PDB entry 7MKE | electron microscopy, 3.70 A resolution | chains I and J of the 8 polymer chains in the assembly

# Chain I
Protein: DNA-directed RNA polymerase subunit beta
Organism: Escherichia coli
Notes: EC 2.7.7.6
UniProt: P0A8V4 (RPOB_ECO57); numbering as in UniProt (aligned over 1-1342)
Amino-acid sequence (1342 residues; numbered 1 to 1342; the number before each row is that of its first residue):
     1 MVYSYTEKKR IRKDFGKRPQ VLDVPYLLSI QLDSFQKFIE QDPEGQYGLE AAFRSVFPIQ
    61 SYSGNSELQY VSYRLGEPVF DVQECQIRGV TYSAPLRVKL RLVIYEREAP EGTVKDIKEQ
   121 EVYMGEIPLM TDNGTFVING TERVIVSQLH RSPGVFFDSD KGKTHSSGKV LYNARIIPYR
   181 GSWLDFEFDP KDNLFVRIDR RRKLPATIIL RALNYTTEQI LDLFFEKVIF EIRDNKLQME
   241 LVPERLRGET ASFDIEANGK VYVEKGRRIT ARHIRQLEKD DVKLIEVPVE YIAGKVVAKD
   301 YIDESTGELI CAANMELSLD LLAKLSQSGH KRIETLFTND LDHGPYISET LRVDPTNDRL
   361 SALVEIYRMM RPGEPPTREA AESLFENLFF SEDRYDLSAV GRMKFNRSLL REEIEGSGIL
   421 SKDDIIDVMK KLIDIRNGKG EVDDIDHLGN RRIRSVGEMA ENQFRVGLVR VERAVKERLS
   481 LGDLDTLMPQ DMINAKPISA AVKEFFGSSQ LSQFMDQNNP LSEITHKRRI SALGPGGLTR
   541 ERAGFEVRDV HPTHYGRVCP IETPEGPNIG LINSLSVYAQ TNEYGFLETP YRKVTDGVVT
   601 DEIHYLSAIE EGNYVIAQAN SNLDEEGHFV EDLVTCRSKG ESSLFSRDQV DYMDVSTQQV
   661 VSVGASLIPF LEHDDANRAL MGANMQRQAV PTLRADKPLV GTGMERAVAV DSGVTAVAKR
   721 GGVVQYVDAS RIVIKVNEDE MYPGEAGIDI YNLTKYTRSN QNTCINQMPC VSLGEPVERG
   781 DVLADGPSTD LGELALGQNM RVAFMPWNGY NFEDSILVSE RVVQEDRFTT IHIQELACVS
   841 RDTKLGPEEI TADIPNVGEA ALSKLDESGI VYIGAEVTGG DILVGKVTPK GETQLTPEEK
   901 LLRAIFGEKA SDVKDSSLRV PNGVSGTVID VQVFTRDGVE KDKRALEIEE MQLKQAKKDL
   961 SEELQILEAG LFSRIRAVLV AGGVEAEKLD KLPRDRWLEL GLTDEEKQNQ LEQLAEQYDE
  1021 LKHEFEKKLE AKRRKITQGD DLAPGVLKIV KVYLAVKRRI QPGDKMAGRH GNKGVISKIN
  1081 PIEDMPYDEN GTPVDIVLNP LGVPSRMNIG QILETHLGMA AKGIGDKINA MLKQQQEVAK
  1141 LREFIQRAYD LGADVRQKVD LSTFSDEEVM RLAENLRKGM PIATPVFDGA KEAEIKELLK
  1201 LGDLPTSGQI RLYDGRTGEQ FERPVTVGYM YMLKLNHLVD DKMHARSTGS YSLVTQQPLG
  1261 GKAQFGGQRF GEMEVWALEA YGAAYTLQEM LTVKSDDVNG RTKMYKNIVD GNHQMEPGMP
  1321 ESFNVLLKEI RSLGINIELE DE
Unresolved in the structure: 1, 1342
Ligand contacts:
  - chapso (1N7), molecule 1: Q46, Y47, Y179, S398, A399, V400, R452, E458, E461, E583, Y584
  - chapso (1N7), molecule 2: Q725, Y726, E962, Q965, I966, A969
UniProt features mapped onto this chain:
  - modified residue (N6-acetyllysine): K1022, K1200

# Chain J
Protein: DNA-directed RNA polymerase subunit beta'
Organism: Escherichia coli
Notes: EC 2.7.7.6
UniProt: A0A4S1NBU2 (A0A4S1NBU2_ECOLX); numbering as in UniProt (aligned over 1-1407)
Amino-acid sequence (1407 residues; row label = number of the first residue in the row):
     1 MKDLLKFLKA QTKTEEFDAI KIALASPDMI RSWSFGEVKK PETINYRTFK PERDGLFCAR
    61 IFGPVKDYEC LCGKYKRLKH RGVICEKCGV EVTQTKVRRE RMGHIELASP TAHIWFLKSL
   121 PSRIGLLLDM PLRDIERVLY FESYVVIEGG MTNLERQQIL TEEQYLDALE EFGDEFDAKM
   181 GAEAIQALLK SMDLEQECEQ LREELNETNS ETKRKKLTKR IKLLEAFVQS GNKPEWMILT
   241 VLPVLPPDLR PLVPLDGGRF ATSDLNDLYR RVINRNNRLK RLLDLAAPDI IVRNEKRMLQ
   301 EAVDALLDNG RRGRAITGSN KRPLKSLADM IKGKQGRFRQ NLLGKRVDYS GRSVITVGPY
   361 LRLHQCGLPK KMALELFKPF IYGKLELRGL ATTIKAAKKM VEREEAVVWD ILDEVIREHP
   421 VLLNRAPTLH RLGIQAFEPV LIEGKAIQLH PLVCAAYNAD FDGDQMAVHV PLTLEAQLEA
   481 RALMMSTNNI LSPANGEPII VPSQDVVLGL YYMTRDCVNA KGEGMVLTGP KEAERLYRSG
   541 LASLHARVKV RITEYEKDAN GELVAKTSLK DTTVGRAILW MIVPKGLPYS IVNQALGKKA
   601 ISKMLNTCYR ILGLKPTVIF ADQIMYTGFA YAARSGASVG IDDMVIPEKK HEIISEAEAE
   661 VAEIQEQFQS GLVTAGERYN KVIDIWAAAN DRVSKAMMDN LQTETVINRD GQEEKQVSFN
   721 SIYMMADSGA RGSAAQIRQL AGMRGLMAKP DGSIIETPIT ANFREGLNVL QYFISTHGAR
   781 KGLADTALKT ANSGYLTRRL VDVAQDLVVT EDDCGTHEGI MMTPVIEGGD VKEPLRDRVL
   841 GRVTAEDVLK PGTADILVPR NTLLHEQWCD LLEENSVDAV KVRSVVSCDT DFGVCAHCYG
   901 RDLARGHIIN KGEAIGVIAA QSIGEPGTQL TMRTFHIGGA ASRAAAESSI QVKNKGSIKL
   961 SNVKSVVNSS GKLVITSRNT ELKLIDEFGR TKESYKVPYG AVLAKGDGEQ VAGGETVANW
  1021 DPHTMPVITE VSGFVRFTDM IDGQTITRQT DELTGLSSLV VLDSAERTAG GKDLRPALKI
  1081 VDAQGNDVLI PGTDMPAQYF LPGKAIVQLE DGVQISSGDT LARIPQESGG TKDITGGLPR
  1141 VADLFEARRP KEPAILAEIS GIVSFGKETK GKRRLVITPV DGSDPYEEMI PKWRQLNVFE
  1201 GERVERGDVI SDGPEAPHDI LRLRGVHAVT RYIVNEVQDV YRLQGVKIND KHIEVIVRQM
  1261 LRKATIVNAG SSDFLEGEQV EYSRVKIANR ELEANGKVGA TYSRDLLGIT KASLATESFI
  1321 SAASFQETTR VLTEAAVAGK RDELRGLKEN VIVGRLIPAG TGYAYHQDRM RRRAAGEAPA
  1381 APQVTAEDAS ASLAELLNAG LGGSDNE
Unresolved in the structure: 1-15, 302, 932-947, 1127-1134, 1376-1407
Sequence notes: conflict V1384 (Met in A0A4S1NBU2)
Metal / ion sites: Zn2+ site 1: C70, C72, C85, C88; Mg2+: D460, D462, D464; Zn2+ site 2: C814, C888, C895, C898

# Interface between chain I and chain J
Pairs across the interface (283):
  F545(I) with K781(J); A784(J), hydrophobic
  R548(I) with R780(J)
  D549(I) with P750(J); H777(J), salt bridge
  V550(I) with H777(J)
  H551(I) with F773(J)
  P560(I) with F773(J), hydrophobic; T776(J); R780(J), hydrogen bond (backbone-side chain)
  I561(I) with Y772(J), hydrophobic; T776(J)
  T563(I) with R780(J), hydrogen bond
  G566(I) with A787(J)
  I569(I) with R780(J)
  G570(I) with R780(J)
  N573(I) with R780(J), hydrogen bond
  Q618(I) with L770(J)
  N620(I) with N768(J); V769(J)
  S642(I) with L770(J)
  T657(I) with V769(J)
  V660(I) with V769(J), hydrophobic
  E672(I) with G766(J); L767(J), hydrogen bond (backbone-backbone)
  H673(I) with F763(J); G766(J)
  D674(I) with Y772(J)
  D675(I) with R744(J), salt bridge; F763(J)
  A676(I) with Y772(J); A779(J), hydrophobic
  N677(I) with A779(J); L783(J)
  A679(I) with Y772(J)
  F804(I) with S638(J)
  M805(I) with A633(J)
  P806(I) with D505(J); A633(J); A637(J)
  W807(I) with A633(J), hydrophobic
  N808(I) with P359(J); A633(J)
  G809(I) with V357(J); P359(J); F629(J)
  Y810(I) with P359(J); Y360(J)
  F812(I) with V357(J), hydrophobic; S503(J); Q504(J), hydrogen bond (backbone-side chain); F629(J), hydrophobic
  E813(I) with D460(J); F461(J); Q504(J), hydrogen bond
  S815(I) with V357(J); F461(J)
  R841(I) with D256(J), salt bridge; G257(J)
  Q894(I) with R77(J), hydrogen bond
  L895(I) with R77(J)
  Q1061(I) with K445(J)
  P1062(I) with A446(J)
  G1063(I) with V354(J)
  K1065(I) with D462(J), hydrogen bond (side chain-backbone)
  K1073(I) with D462(J), salt bridge
  V1075(I) with I355(J); T356(J); F461(J); G463(J)
  I1076(I) with T356(J)
  P1100(I) with A637(J); V639(J), hydrophobic
  L1101(I) with Q504(J); D505(J); L508(J), hydrophobic; M725(J), hydrophobic; R731(J)
  P1104(I) with M725(J), hydrophobic; Q736(J)
  S1105(I) with R731(J), hydrogen bond; Q736(J)
  R1106(I) with R731(J)
  M1107(I) with Q739(J); F763(J)
  I1109(I) with M644(J), hydrophobic; F763(J)
  I1112(I) with V639(J)
  L1113(I) with I641(J), hydrophobic
  H1116(I) with I641(J)
  F1187(I) with Y772(J), hydrophobic
  K1191(I) with E765(J)
  E1192(I) with I641(J); R764(J), salt bridge
  S1207(I) with D642(J)
  Q1209(I) with S638(J), hydrogen bond; V639(J); G640(J), hydrogen bond (side chain-backbone)
  E1219(I) with R634(J), salt bridge
  F1221(I) with A633(J)
  E1222(I) with R634(J); S635(J); G636(J)
  R1223(I) with G636(J), hydrogen bond (side chain-backbone); A637(J); F719(J), hydrogen bond (side chain-backbone); S721(J)
  P1224(I) with S638(J)
  V1225(I) with S638(J)
  T1226(I) with S638(J); V639(J); G640(J)
  V1239(I) with K445(J)
  D1240(I) with K445(J)
  K1242(I) with R352(J); Q465(J)
  M1243(I) with R352(J); S353(J); M372(J), hydrophobic; K445(J)
  H1244(I) with G351(J); R352(J), hydrogen bond (backbone-backbone)
  A1245(I) with S350(J); G351(J); E375(J)
  R1246(I) with D348(J), salt bridge; Y349(J), hydrogen bond (backbone-backbone); S350(J), hydrogen bond (backbone-backbone)
  S1247(I) with D348(J); Y349(J); E375(J); K378(J); P379(J)
  T1248(I) with D348(J)
  Y1251(I) with D348(J), hydrogen bond
  L1253(I) with R99(J); P251(J), hydrophobic
  V1254(I) with R99(J), hydrogen bond (backbone-side chain)
  T1255(I) with R337(J); N341(J), hydrogen bond
  Q1257(I) with N341(J), hydrogen bond (side chain-backbone); K345(J)
  P1258(I) with R346(J); D348(J)
  L1259(I) with R346(J)
  F1265(I) with E375(J)
  G1267(I) with R346(J), hydrogen bond (backbone-side chain); V347(J); S350(J)
  Q1268(I) with R346(J); V347(J), hydrogen bond (backbone-backbone); S350(J), hydrogen bond (backbone-side chain); R352(J), hydrogen bond
  R1269(I) with R339(J); Q340(J), hydrogen bond (side chain-backbone); G344(J), hydrogen bond (side chain-backbone); R346(J)
  F1270(I) with G344(J); K345(J), hydrogen bond (backbone-backbone); V347(J), hydrophobic; H469(J)
  M1273(I) with T428(J)
  E1274(I) with N424(J), hydrogen bond; R425(J); T428(J), hydrogen bond; I434(J)
  V1275(I) with L343(J)
  W1276(I) with R798(J); V801(J), hydrophobic; V917(J); Q921(J)
  A1277(I) with Q921(J)
  L1278(I) with M484(J), hydrophobic
  E1279(I) with Q805(J), hydrogen bond; A914(J); L1347(J); V1351(J); I1357(J)
  A1280(I) with R431(J); I918(J); Q921(J)
  Y1281(I) with R431(J), hydrogen bond (side chain-backbone); L432(J); I434(J), hydrogen bond (side chain-backbone); M484(J), hydrophobic; N489(J), hydrogen bond
  G1282(I) with L483(J); G1360(J); T1361(J), hydrogen bond (backbone-side chain)
  A1283(I) with E479(J); L483(J); T1361(J)
  A1284(I) with E479(J), hydrogen bond (backbone-side chain); L1356(J), hydrophobic; T1361(J); G1362(J)
  Y1285(I) with E475(J); E479(J), hydrogen bond (backbone-side chain); L1356(J), hydrophobic
  T1286(I) with A476(J); E479(J), hydrogen bond
  L1287(I) with V1351(J), hydrophobic; I1357(J), hydrophobic
  Q1288(I) with L1356(J)
  E1289(I) with P471(J); L472(J), hydrogen bond (side chain-backbone); T473(J); A476(J)
  M1290(I) with V347(J), hydrophobic; H469(J)
  L1291(I) with K345(J); V1351(J), hydrophobic; G1354(J)
  T1292(I) with G1354(J), hydrogen bond (side chain-backbone)
  K1294(I) with V347(J); D348(J), hydrogen bond (backbone-backbone); Y349(J); V470(J), hydrogen bond (side chain-backbone); L472(J)
  S1295(I) with K345(J); R346(J), hydrogen bond (side chain-backbone)
  D1296(I) with K345(J)
  M1304(I) with L472(J), hydrophobic
  Y1305(I) with P379(J), hydrophobic; Y382(J)
  I1308(I) with P379(J), hydrophobic; F380(J), hydrophobic
  V1309(I) with P379(J); G383(J)
  H1313(I) with F380(J); L472(J); T473(J), hydrogen bond (backbone-side chain); L474(J)
  M1315(I) with T473(J)
  P1320(I) with V1353(J)
  E1321(I) with R99(J), salt bridge
  S1322(I) with N341(J); L342(J); K345(J)
  F1323(I) with L342(J)
  V1325(I) with R99(J); L249(J), hydrophobic
  L1326(I) with F338(J), hydrophobic; L342(J), hydrophobic
  K1328(I) with E100(J); M102(J); L245(J); L249(J)
  E1329(I) with M330(J); I331(J); R337(J), salt bridge
  I1330(I) with I331(J), hydrophobic
  R1331(I) with W33(J); M102(J)
  S1332(I) with M102(J); P243(J); L245(J); Y269(J); L327(J)
  L1333(I) with L307(J), hydrophobic; L327(J), hydrophobic
  G1334(I) with L24(J); A25(J), hydrogen bond (backbone-backbone); H113(J)
  I1335(I) with I22(J), hydrophobic; A23(J); F116(J), hydrophobic; A1336(J), hydrophobic
  N1336(I) with I22(J); A23(J), hydrogen bond (backbone-backbone); L24(J); A25(J); M29(J); W33(J)
  I1337(I) with K21(J)
  E1338(I) with I20(J); K21(J), salt bridge
  L1339(I) with F17(J), hydrophobic; A19(J)
  E1340(I) with D18(J), hydrogen bond (backbone-backbone); A19(J), hydrogen bond (backbone-backbone); R1341(J), salt bridge
  D1341(I) with D18(J)
Interface residues without a listed pair, chain I (156 interface residues in all): P552, H554, Y555, C559, T635, C636, E641, L671, N811, D814, K844, P1044, G1074, S1077, N1099, V1103, K1196, Q1256, E1272, Q1314
Interface residues without a listed pair, chain J (169 interface residues in all): E16, F49, E69, W115, P246, V253, L376, L422, A426, Q448, P451, A459, A467, Q477, Y512, Y537, R538, A632, D643, A730, L740, K749, L788, D802, E913, I1352

# In short
Chain I and chain J form an interface of 156 and 169 residues respectively, with 47 hydrogen bonds and 11 salt
bridges. Polar pairs include D549(I)-H777(J), D675(I)-R744(J) and R841(I)-D256(J). Ligands of chain I: chapso.
C70(J), C72(J), C85(J) and C88(J) form the Zn2+ site 1.
Chain I is DNA-directed RNA polymerase subunit beta and chain J is DNA-directed RNA polymerase subunit beta',
both from Escherichia coli; the structure, Cryo-EM structure of Escherichia coli RNA polymerase bound to
lambda PR promoter DNA (class 2), was determined by electron microscopy (same publication as 7MKD, 7MKI and
7MKJ).
